3O03 - chain A; structure by X-ray diffraction, 1.90 A resolution.

Chain A:
Molecule: Dehydrogenase with different specificities
Source organism: Streptococcus suis
Notes: EC 1.1.1.69
Reference sequence: A4VVQ2 (A4VVQ2_STRSY); numbering as in UniProt (aligned over 1-271)
Chain sequence (291 residues; numbered -19 to 271; the number before each row is that of its first residue; numbers below 1 keep their minus sign (Met-19 is residue -19)):
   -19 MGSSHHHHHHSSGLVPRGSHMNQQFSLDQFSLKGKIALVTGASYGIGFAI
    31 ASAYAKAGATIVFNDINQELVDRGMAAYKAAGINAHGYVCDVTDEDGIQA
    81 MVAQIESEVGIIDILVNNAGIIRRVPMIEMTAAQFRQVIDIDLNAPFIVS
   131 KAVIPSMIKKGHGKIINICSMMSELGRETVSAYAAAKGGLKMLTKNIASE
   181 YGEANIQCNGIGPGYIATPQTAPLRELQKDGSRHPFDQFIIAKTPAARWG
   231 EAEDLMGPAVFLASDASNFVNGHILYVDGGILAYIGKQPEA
Unresolved in the structure: -19 to 3, 202-213, 270-271
Construct notes: expression tag (-19 to 0)
Ion coordination: Ca2+: Ser150, Pro193
Ligand contacts:
  - D-gluconic acid (GCO): Ile102, Arg104, Ser150, Met152, Arg157, Thr159, Val160, Tyr163, Tyr195
  - NADP (NAP; NADP nicotinamide-adenine-dinucleotide phosphate): Gly21, Ser23, Tyr24, Gly25, Ile26, Gly27, Asn44, Asp45, Ile46, Leu50, Cys70, Asp71, Val72, Thr73, Asn98, Ala99, Gly100, Ile101, Ile121, Ile148, Cys149, Ser150, Tyr163, Lys167, Pro193, Gly194, Ile196, Thr198
What the authors report for this chain:
  - binding site for NADP: Tyr24, Lys167
  - Ca2+ coordination: Ser150, Met151, Pro193
  - binding site for D-gluconic acid: Arg104, Ser150, Arg157, Tyr163, Gly194
  - catalytic residues: Arg104, Ser150, Tyr163, Lys167
  - contacts within the chain: Tyr163-Lys167
  - mutagenesis - R104A: decreased catalytic activity
  - conformationally variable residues (order/disorder transition): Gln200 to Leu207

Summary:
Bound to chain A: NADP and D-gluconic acid. The Ca2+ site is built by Ser150 and Pro193. From the paper:
catalytic residues Arg104, Ser150 and Tyr163 among others; R104A reduces catalytic activity.
Chain A is Dehydrogenase with different specificities (Streptococcus suis); the structure, Quaternary complex
structure of gluconate 5-dehydrogenase from streptococcus suis type 2, was determined by X-ray diffraction
(same publication as 3CXR).
